PDB entry 5S4T | X-ray diffraction, 2.27 A resolution | chains A and E of the 6 polymer chains in the assembly

Chain A:
Name: Tubulin alpha-1B chain
Organism: Bos taurus
Reference sequence: P81947 (TBA1B_BOVIN); numbering as in UniProt (aligned over 1-451)
Amino-acid sequence (451 residues; each row starts with the number of its first residue):
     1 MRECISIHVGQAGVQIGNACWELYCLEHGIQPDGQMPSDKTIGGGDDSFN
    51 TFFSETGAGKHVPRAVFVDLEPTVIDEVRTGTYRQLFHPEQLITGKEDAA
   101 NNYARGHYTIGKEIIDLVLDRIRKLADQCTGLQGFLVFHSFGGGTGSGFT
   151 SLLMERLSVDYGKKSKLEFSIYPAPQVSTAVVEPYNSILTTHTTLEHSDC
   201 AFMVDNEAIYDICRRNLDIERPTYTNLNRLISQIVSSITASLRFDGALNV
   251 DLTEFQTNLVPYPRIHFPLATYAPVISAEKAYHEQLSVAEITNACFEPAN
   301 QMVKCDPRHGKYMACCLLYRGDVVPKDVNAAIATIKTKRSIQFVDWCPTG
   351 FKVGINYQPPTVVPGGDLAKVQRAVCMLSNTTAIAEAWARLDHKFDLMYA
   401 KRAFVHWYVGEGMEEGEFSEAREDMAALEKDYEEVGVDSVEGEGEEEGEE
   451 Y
Unresolved in the structure: 439-451
Ion coordination: Ca2+: D39, T41, G44, E55
Small-molecule neighbours: GTP (guanosine-5'-triphosphate): G10, Q11, A12, Q15, I16, D69, D98, A99, A100, N101, S140, G142, G143, G144, T145, G146, I171, P173, V177, S178, E183, N206, Y224, L227, N228, I231

Chain E:
Name: Stathmin-4
Organism: Rattus norvegicus
Reference sequence: P63043 (STMN4_RAT); residues 5-145 here correspond to UniProt positions 49-189 (UniProt number = residue number + 44)
Amino-acid sequence (143 residues; row label = number of the first residue in the row):
     3 MADMEVIELNKCTSGQSFEVILKPPSFDGVPEFNASLPRRRDPSLEEIQK
    53 KLEAAEERRKYQEAELLKHLAEKREHEREVIQKAIEENNNFIKMAKEKLA
   103 QKMESNKENREAHLAAMLERLQEKDKHAEEVRKNKELKEEASR
Unresolved in the structure: 3-5, 29-43, 144-145
Sequence notes: initiating methionine (3); expression tag (4)
Curated features (UniProtKB/Swiss-Prot):
  - modified residue: S46 (Phosphoserine)

Chain A / chain E interface:
Contacting residue pairs - 60 pairs, chain A then chain E:
  H107(A) with L54(E)
  Y108(A) with K53(E); A57(E), hydrophobic; R61(E)
  T109(A) with R61(E), hydrogen bond
  K112(A) with E58(E), salt bridge
  E155(A) with I50(E)
  R156(A) with L47(E); Q51(E)
  S158(A) with D44(E)
  V159(A) with P45(E); L47(E), hydrophobic; I50(E), hydrophobic
  H197(A) with D44(E); P45(E)
  D245(A) with C14(E); S16(E), hydrogen bond (backbone-side chain)
  A247(A) with N12(E); S19(E)
  L248(A) with S19(E)
  P325(A) with Q18(E); F20(E), hydrophobic
  N329(A) with M6(E); V8(E); F20(E); V22(E)
  K336(A) with L24(E)
  D345(A) with P27(E); S28(E), hydrogen bond (backbone-backbone)
  C347(A) with P27(E)
  P348(A) with K25(E); P27(E)
  T349(A) with I23(E); L24(E), hydrogen bond (backbone-backbone); K25(E), hydrogen bond (backbone-backbone)
  G350(A) with V22(E); I23(E)
  F351(A) with E21(E); V22(E), hydrogen bond (backbone-backbone); L24(E), hydrophobic
  K352(A) with F20(E); E21(E), salt bridge
  V353(A) with S19(E); F20(E), hydrogen bond (backbone-backbone)
  G354(A) with Q18(E)
  I355(A) with G17(E); Q18(E), hydrogen bond (backbone-backbone)
  N356(A) with S16(E)
  Y357(A) with T15(E); S16(E), hydrogen bond (backbone-backbone); G17(E); Q18(E), hydrogen bond
  V409(A) with Q64(E), hydrogen bond (backbone-side chain)
  G410(A) with R61(E); Q64(E)
  E411(A) with R61(E), hydrogen bond (backbone-side chain)
  G412(A) with A57(E); R60(E), hydrogen bond (backbone-side chain); R61(E)
  E414(A) with R60(E), salt bridge
Other interface residues (no listed pair), chain A (40 interface residues in all): E113, L152, E196, G246, V328, I332, A333, W346
Other interface residues (no listed pair), chain E (31 interface residues in all): S46, E55

In short:
The interface between chain A and chain E involves 40 residues on one side and 31 on the other, with 13
hydrogen bonds and 3 salt bridges. Polar pairs include K112(A)-E58(E), K352(A)-E21(E) and E414(A)-R60(E).
Chain A binds GTP.
Here chain A is Tubulin alpha-1B chain (Bos taurus) and chain E is Stathmin-4 (Rattus norvegicus). Entry 5S4T
(Tubulin-Z328695024-complex) was determined by X-ray diffraction (same publication as 5S4L, 5S4M, 5S4N, 5S4O,
5S4P, 5S4Q and 52 further entries).
